8UVX - chains B and C of the 4 polymer chains in the assembly; structure by X-ray diffraction, 2.90 A resolution.

== Chain B ==
Protein: DNA-binding response regulator
Organism: Campylobacter jejuni
Reference sequence: A0A3H9R6A1 (A0A3H9R6A1_CAMJU); residues 1-223 here = UniProt positions 1-223
Sequence (223 residues; numbered 1 to 223; the number before each row is that of its first residue):
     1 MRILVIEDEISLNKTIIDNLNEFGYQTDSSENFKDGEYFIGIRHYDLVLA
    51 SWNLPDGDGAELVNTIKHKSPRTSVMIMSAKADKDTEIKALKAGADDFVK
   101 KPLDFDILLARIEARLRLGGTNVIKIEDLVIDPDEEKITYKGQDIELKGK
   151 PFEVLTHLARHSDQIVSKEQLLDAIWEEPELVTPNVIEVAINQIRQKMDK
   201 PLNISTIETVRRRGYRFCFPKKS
Not modelled in the structure: 221-223

== Chain C ==
Molecule: 21-nt DNA strand
Sequence (21 nucleotides; each row starts with the number of its first residue):
     1 ATATCTTAATTTTGGTTAATA

== Interface between chain B and chain C ==
Contacting residue pairs (15; chain B residue first):
  Lys168(B) - DT4(C)  salt bridge to the phosphate
  Asn185(B) - DT6(C)  base contact
  Glu188(B) - DT4(C)  sugar contact
  Glu188(B) - DC5(C)  base contact
  Val189(B) - DT7(C)  base contact
  Asn192(B) - DT6(C)  hydrogen bond to the phosphate
  Asn192(B) - DT7(C)  base contact
  Thr209(B) - DT4(C)  sugar contact
  Thr209(B) - DC5(C)  hydrogen bond to the phosphate
  Val210(B) - DT4(C)  phosphate contact
  Arg211(B) - DT4(C)  phosphate contact
  Arg212(B) - DA3(C)  phosphate contact
  Arg212(B) - DT4(C)  hydrogen bond to the phosphate
  Tyr215(B) - DT4(C)  hydrogen bond to the phosphate
  Tyr215(B) - DC5(C)  phosphate contact
Also at the interface, not in a pair above, chain B (11 interface residues in all): Arg195
Also at the interface, not in a pair above, chain C (6 interface residues in all): DA8

== In short ==
Chain B and chain C form an interface of 11 and 6 residues respectively; the contacts include 4 hydrogen bonds
and 1 salt bridge. Polar contacts include Asn192(B)-DT6(C), Thr209(B)-DC5(C) and Arg212(B)-DT4(C).
Here chain B is DNA-binding response regulator (Campylobacter jejuni) and chain C is a 21-nt DNA strand. Entry
8UVX (CosR DNA bound form I) was determined by X-ray diffraction, deposited together with 8UUZ and 8UVK.
